Entry 7U50 (electron microscopy, 3.40 A resolution); this record covers chains H and J of the 11 polymer chains in the assembly.

Chain H:
Name: Histone H2B type 1-C/E/F/G/I
Source organism: Homo sapiens
UniProtKB: P62807 (H2B1C_HUMAN); residues 1-125 here correspond to UniProt positions 2-126 (UniProt number = residue number + 1)
Chain sequence (125 residues; each row starts with the number of its first residue):
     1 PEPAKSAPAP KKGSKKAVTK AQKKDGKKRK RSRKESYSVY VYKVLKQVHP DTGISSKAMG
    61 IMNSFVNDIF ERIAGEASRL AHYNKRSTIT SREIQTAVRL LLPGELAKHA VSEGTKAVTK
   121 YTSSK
Not modelled in the structure: 1-31, 125
Curated features (UniProtKB/Swiss-Prot):
  - modified residue: Pro1 (N-acetylproline), Glu2 (ADP-ribosyl glutamic acid), Lys5 (N6-(2-hydroxyisobutyryl)lysine), Ser6 (ADP-ribosylserine), Lys11 (N6-(beta-hydroxybutyryl)lysine), Lys12 (N6-(2-hydroxyisobutyryl)lysine), Ser14 (Phosphoserine), Lys15 (N6-acetyllysine), Lys16 (N6-(beta-hydroxybutyryl)lysine), Lys20 (N6-(2-hydroxyisobutyryl)lysine), Lys23 (N6-(2-hydroxyisobutyryl)lysine), Lys24 (N6-(2-hydroxyisobutyryl)lysine), Lys34 (N6-(2-hydroxyisobutyryl)lysine), Glu35 (PolyADP-ribosyl glutamic acid), Ser36 (Phosphoserine), Lys43 (N6-(2-hydroxyisobutyryl)lysine), Lys46 (N6-(2-hydroxyisobutyryl)lysine), Lys57 (N6,N6-dimethyllysine), Arg79 (Dimethylated arginine), Lys85 (N6,N6,N6-trimethyllysine) and 6 more in UniProt
  - glycosylation: Ser112 (O-linked (GlcNAc) serine)
  - cross-link (Glycyl lysine isopeptide (Lys-Gly)): Lys5 (interchain with G-Cter in SUMO2), Lys20 (interchain with G-Cter in SUMO2), Lys34 (interchain with G-Cter in ubiquitin), Lys120 (interchain with G-Cter in ubiquitin)

Chain J:
Molecule: 147-nt DNA strand
Sequence (147 nucleotides; numbered 1 to 147; the number before each row is that of its first residue):
     1 ATCGGATGTA TATATCTGAC ACGTGCCTGG AGACTAGGGA GTAATCCCCT TGGCGGTTAA
    61 AACGCGGGGG ACAGCGCGTA CGTGCGTTTA AGCGGTGCTA GAGCTGTCTA CGACCAATTG
   121 AGCGGCCTCG GCACCGGGAT TCTCGAT
Not modelled in the structure: 1, 146-147

Chain H / chain J interface:
Residue-residue contacts (13; chain H residue first):
  Ser32(H) - DC104(J)  phosphate contact
  Tyr42(H) - DA21(J)  hydrogen bond to the phosphate
  Tyr42(H) - DC22(J)  phosphate contact
  Gly53(H) - DA21(J)  phosphate contact
  Ile54(H) - DC20(J)  sugar contact
  Ile54(H) - DA21(J)  phosphate contact
  Ser55(H) - DC20(J)  phosphate contact
  Ser56(H) - DC20(J)  hydrogen bond to the phosphate
  Arg86(H) - DA40(J)  phosphate contact
  Ser87(H) - DG39(J)  sugar contact
  Ser87(H) - DA40(J)  hydrogen bond to the phosphate
  Thr88(H) - DG39(J)  phosphate contact
  Thr88(H) - DA40(J)  hydrogen bond to the phosphate
Interface residues without a listed pair, chain J (7 interface residues in all): DG41

In short:
The interface between chain H and chain J involves 9 residues on one side and 7 on the other; the contacts
include 4 hydrogen bonds. Among the polar pairs are Tyr42(H)-DA21(J), Ser56(H)-DC20(J) and Ser87(H)-DA40(J).
Chain H is Histone H2B type 1-C/E/F/G/I (Homo sapiens) and chain J is a 147-nt DNA strand; the structure, APE1
bound to a nucleosome core particle with AP-site at SHL-6, was determined by electron microscopy together with
7U51, 7U52 and 7U53 from the same study.
